9MEV - chains B and H of the 3 polymer chains in the assembly; structure by X-ray diffraction, 2.06 A resolution.

# Chain B
Protein: H1H3 ha
From: Influenza A virus
Amino-acid sequence (227 residues; numbered 52 to 278; the number before each row is that of its first residue):
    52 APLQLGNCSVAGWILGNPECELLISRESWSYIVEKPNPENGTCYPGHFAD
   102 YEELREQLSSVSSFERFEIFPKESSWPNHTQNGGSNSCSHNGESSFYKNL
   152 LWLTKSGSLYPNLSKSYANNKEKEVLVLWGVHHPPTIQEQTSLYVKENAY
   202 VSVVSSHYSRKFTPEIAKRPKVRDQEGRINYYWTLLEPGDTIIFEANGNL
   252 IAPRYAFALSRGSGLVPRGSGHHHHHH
Disordered / not traced: 264-278
Cystine bridges: Cys-59/Cys-71, Cys-94/Cys-139
Covalently attached groups: N-acetylglucosamine (NAG) linked to Asn-58, Asn-91

# Chain H
Protein: FluA20 Heavy Chain Fab
From: Homo sapiens
Notes: antibody fragment or engineered binder
Amino-acid sequence (235 residues; numbered 1 to 222 plus 13 insertion-coded residues; the number before each row is that of its first residue; a row labelled like 35A-35B holds insertion residues (35A, then the next letters in order)):
     1 QVQLEESGPGLVKPSETLSLTCSVSGVSVTSDIYY
35A-35B WT
    36 WIRQPPGKGLEWIGYIFYNGDTNYNPSLKSRVTMSIDTSKNEFSLRL
82A-82C TSV
    83 TAADTAVYFCARGTEDLG
100A-100H YCSSGSCP
   101 NHWGQGTLVTVSSASTKGPSVFPLAPSSKSTSGGTAALGCLVKDYFPEPV
   151 TVSWNSGALTSGVHTFPAVLQSSGLYSLSSVVTVPSSSLGTQTYICNVNH
   201 KPSNTKVDKRVEPKSCHHHHHH
Disordered / not traced: 215-222
Cystine bridges: Cys-22/Cys-92, Cys-100B/Cys-100G, Cys-140/Cys-196

# Chain B / chain H interface
Residue-residue contacts (14; chain B residue first):
  Thr-93(B) / Tyr-100A(H)
  Pro-96(B) / Tyr-100A(H)
  Gly-97(B) / Tyr-100A(H)  hydrogen bond (backbone-side chain)
  His-98(B) / Leu-99(H)
  His-98(B) / Gly-100(H)
  Glu-216(B) / Asp-32(H)
  Glu-216(B) / Ile-33(H)
  Ala-218(B) / Ile-33(H)  hydrophobic
  Ala-218(B) / Tyr-34(H)
  Lys-219(B) / Thr-96(H)  hydrogen bond (backbone-side chain)
  Arg-220(B) / Ile-33(H)
  Arg-220(B) / Thr-96(H)
  Pro-221(B) / Asn-101(H)
  Arg-229(B) / Asp-98(H)  salt bridge
Other interface residues (no listed pair), chain B (11 interface residues in all): Val-223
Other interface residues (no listed pair), chain H (10 interface residues in all): Glu-97

# Summary
11 residues of chain B face 10 of chain H across their interface; the contacts include 2 hydrogen bonds and 1
salt bridge. Among the polar pairs are Arg-229(B)/Asp-98(H), Gly-97(B)/Tyr-100A(H) and Lys-219(B)/Thr-96(H).
Covalently linked N-acetylglucosamine: at Asn-58(B) and Asn-91(B).
Chain B is H1H3 ha (Influenza A virus) and chain H is FluA20 Heavy Chain Fab (Homo sapiens); the structure,
Structure of H1H3:FluA20 Chimeric Antigen Complex, was determined by X-ray diffraction (same publication as
9MER).
